Entry 5NJQ (X-ray diffraction, 1.70 A resolution); this record covers chain A.

Chain A:
Protein: Lysozyme C
Organism: Gallus gallus
Notes: EC 3.2.1.17
Reference sequence: P00698 (LYSC_CHICK); residues 1-129 here correspond to UniProt positions 19-147 (UniProt number = residue number + 18)
Amino-acid sequence (129 residues; row label = number of the first residue in the row):
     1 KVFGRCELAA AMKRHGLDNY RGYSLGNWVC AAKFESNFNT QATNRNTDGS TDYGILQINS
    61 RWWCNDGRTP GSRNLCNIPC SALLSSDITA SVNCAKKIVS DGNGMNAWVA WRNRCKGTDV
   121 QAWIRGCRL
Swiss-Prot annotation at these positions:
  - active site: E35, D52
  - binding site (substrate): D101
Disulfide bonds: C6-C127, C30-C115, C64-C80, C76-C94
Ion coordination: Na+: S60, C64, S72, R73
From the paper describing this entry:
  - binding site for N-acetylglucosamine: D52, Q57, I98, D101, N103, A107, V109
  - catalytic residues: E35, D52 (citing earlier work)

Overview:
S60, C64, S72 and R73 coordinate Na+. Curated annotation (UniProt) lists active-site residues E35 and D52 and
substrate-binding residue D101. The paper reports catalytic residues E35 and D52; a binding site for
N-acetylglucosamine at D52, Q57 and I98 among others.
Chain A is Lysozyme C (Gallus gallus); the structure, Mix-and-diffuse serial synchrotron crystallography:
structure of N,N',N''-Triacetylchitotriose bound to Lysozyme with 1s time-delay, phased with 4ET8, was
determined by X-ray diffraction together with 5NJP, 5NJR and 5NJS from the same study.
